PDB entry 1KB6 | X-ray diffraction, 2.70 A resolution | chains C and A of the 4 polymer chains in the assembly

[Chain C]
Molecule: 18-nt DNA strand
Sequence (18 nucleotides; each row starts with the number of its first residue):
   401 CACGGGTGAA TGAGGACA

[Chain A]
Protein: Vitamin D3 Receptor
Source organism: Homo sapiens
Notes: fragment: DNA-binding Domain (Residues 16-125)
Reference sequence: P11473 (VDR_HUMAN); residue numbers follow UniProt; this construct covers 16-125
Amino-acid sequence (110 residues; row label = number of the first residue in the row):
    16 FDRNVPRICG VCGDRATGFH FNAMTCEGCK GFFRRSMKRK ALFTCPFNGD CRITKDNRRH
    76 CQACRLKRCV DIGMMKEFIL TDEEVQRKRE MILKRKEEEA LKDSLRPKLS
Disordered / not traced: 16-20, 115-125
Metal / ion sites: Zn2+ site 1: Cys24, Cys27, Cys41, Cys44; Zn2+ site 2: Cys60, Cys66, Cys76, Cys79
From the paper describing this entry:
  - binding site for the 18-nt DNA strand: Arg50
  - conformationally variable residues (side-chain flip): Arg50
  - specificity-determining residues: Arg50
  - mutagenesis - P61A/F62A/H75A: increased binding to RXR DBD

[How chain C and chain A interact]
Contacting residue pairs (16):
  DC403(C) with Phe34(A), hydrogen bond to the phosphate
  DG404(C) with His35(A), phosphate contact; Phe36(A), hydrogen bond to the phosphate; Phe93(A), sugar contact; Leu95(A), phosphate contact
  DG405(C) with Phe36(A), phosphate contact; Lys45(A), hydrogen bond to the base; Arg49(A), salt bridge to the phosphate; Ile94(A), phosphate contact; Leu95(A), hydrogen bond to the phosphate; Val100(A), phosphate contact
  DG406(C) with Arg49(A), hydrogen bond to the base; Lys53(A), salt bridge to the phosphate; Val100(A), phosphate contact; Arg104(A), salt bridge to the phosphate
  DA413(C) with His75(A), phosphate contact
Other interface residues (no listed pair), chain C (6 interface residues in all): DA402
Other interface residues (no listed pair), chain A (15 interface residues in all): Arg22, Gly33, Lys103

[Summary]
Chain C and chain A form an interface of 6 and 15 residues respectively, with 5 hydrogen bonds and 3 salt
bridges. Polar contacts include DG405(C)-Lys45(A), DG406(C)-Arg49(A) and DC403(C)-Phe34(A). The paper reports
a binding site for the 18-nt DNA strand at Arg50(A); P61A/F62A/H75A of chain A increase binding to RXR DBD.
Here chain C is an 18-nt DNA strand and chain A is Vitamin D3 Receptor (Homo sapiens). Entry 1KB6 (Crystal
Structure of VDR DNA-binding Domain Bound to Rat Osteocalcin (OC) Response Element) was determined by X-ray
diffraction (same publication as 1KB2 and 1KB4).
